PDB entry 9BW0 | X-ray diffraction, 3.51 A resolution | chains B and T of the 14 polymer chains in the assembly

# Chain B
Protein: DNA-directed RNA polymerase subunit beta
Organism: Saccharomyces cerevisiae
Notes: EC 2.7.7.6
UniProtKB: A0A6A5Q4H2 (A0A6A5Q4H2_YEASX); residues 1-1224 here = UniProt positions 1-1224
Amino-acid sequence (1224 residues; row label = number of the first residue in the row):
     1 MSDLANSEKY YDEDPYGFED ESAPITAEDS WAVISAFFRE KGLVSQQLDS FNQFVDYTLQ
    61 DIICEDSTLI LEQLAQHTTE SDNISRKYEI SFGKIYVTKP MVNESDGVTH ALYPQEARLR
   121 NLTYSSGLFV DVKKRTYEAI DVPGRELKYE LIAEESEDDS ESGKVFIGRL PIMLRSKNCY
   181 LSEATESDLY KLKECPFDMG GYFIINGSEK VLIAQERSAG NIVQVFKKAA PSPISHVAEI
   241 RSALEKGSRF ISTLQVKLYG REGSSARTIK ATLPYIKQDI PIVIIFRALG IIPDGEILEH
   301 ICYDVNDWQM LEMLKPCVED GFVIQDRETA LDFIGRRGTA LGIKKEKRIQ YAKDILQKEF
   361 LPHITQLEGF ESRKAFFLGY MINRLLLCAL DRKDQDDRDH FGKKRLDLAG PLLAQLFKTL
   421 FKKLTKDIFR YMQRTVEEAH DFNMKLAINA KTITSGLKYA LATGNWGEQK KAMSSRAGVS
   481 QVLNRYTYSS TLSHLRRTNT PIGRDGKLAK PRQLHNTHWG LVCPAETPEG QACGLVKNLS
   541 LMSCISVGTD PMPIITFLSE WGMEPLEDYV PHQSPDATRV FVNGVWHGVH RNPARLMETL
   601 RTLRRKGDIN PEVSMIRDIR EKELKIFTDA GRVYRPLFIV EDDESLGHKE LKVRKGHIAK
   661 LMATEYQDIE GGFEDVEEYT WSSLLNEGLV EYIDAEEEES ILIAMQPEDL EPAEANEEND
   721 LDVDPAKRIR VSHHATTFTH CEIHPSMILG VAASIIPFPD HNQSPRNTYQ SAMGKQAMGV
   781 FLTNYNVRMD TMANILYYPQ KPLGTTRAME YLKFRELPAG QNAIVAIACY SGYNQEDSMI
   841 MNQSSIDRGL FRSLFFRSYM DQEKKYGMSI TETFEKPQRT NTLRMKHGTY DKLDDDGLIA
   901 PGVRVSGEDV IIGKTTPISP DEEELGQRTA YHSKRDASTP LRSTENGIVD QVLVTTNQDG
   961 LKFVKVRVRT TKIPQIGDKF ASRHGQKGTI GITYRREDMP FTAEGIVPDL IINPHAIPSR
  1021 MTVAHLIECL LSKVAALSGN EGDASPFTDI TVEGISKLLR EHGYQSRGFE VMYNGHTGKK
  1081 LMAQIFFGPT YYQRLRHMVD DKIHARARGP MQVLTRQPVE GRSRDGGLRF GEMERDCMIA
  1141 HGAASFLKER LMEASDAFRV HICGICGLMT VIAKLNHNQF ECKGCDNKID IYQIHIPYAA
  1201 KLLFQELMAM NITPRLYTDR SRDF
Unresolved in the structure: 1-19, 65-89, 133-164, 336-347, 434-445, 503-509, 643-650, 667-679, 713-725, 879-883, 918-933
Ion coordination: Zn2+: Cys-1163, Cys-1166, Cys-1185
What the authors report for this chain:
  - mutagenesis - E529A, E529D, Y769F: increased catalytic activity (citing earlier work)
  - mutagenesis - E529Q: decreased catalytic activity (citing earlier work)

# Chain T
Molecule: 13-nt DNA strand
Sequence (13 nucleotides; each row starts with the number of its first residue):
    15 ACGTCCCTCT CGA

# Chain B / chain T interface
Residue-residue contacts (14):
  Thr-791(B) / DC25(T)  phosphate contact
  Arg-857(B) / DC23(T)  phosphate contact
  Arg-857(B) / DT24(T)  salt bridge to the phosphate
  Arg-942(B) / DC23(T)  salt bridge to the phosphate
  Lys-1102(B) / DT22(T)  sugar contact
  Gly-1121(B) / DT22(T)  phosphate contact
  Arg-1122(B) / DT22(T)  hydrogen bond to the phosphate
  Arg-1122(B) / DC23(T)  phosphate contact
  Ser-1123(B) / DC23(T)  phosphate contact
  Leu-1128(B) / DC21(T)  phosphate contact
  Arg-1129(B) / DC20(T)  salt bridge to the phosphate
  Arg-1129(B) / DC21(T)  hydrogen bond to the phosphate
  Gly-1131(B) / DC20(T)  phosphate contact
  Met-1133(B) / DC19(T)  sugar contact
Interface residues without a listed pair, chain B (18 interface residues in all): Ser-208, Tyr-459, Thr-463, Met-792, Gly-1127, Glu-1132, Glu-1134
Interface residues without a listed pair, chain T (9 interface residues in all): DG26, DA27

# In short
The interface between chain B and chain T involves 18 residues on one side and 9 on the other; the contacts
include 2 hydrogen bonds and 3 salt bridges. Polar contacts include Arg-1122(B)/DT22(T), Arg-1129(B)/DC21(T)
and Arg-857(B)/DT24(T). The paper reports that E529A, E529D and Y769F of chain B increase catalytic activity;
E529Q of chain B reduces catalytic activity.
Here chain B is DNA-directed RNA polymerase subunit beta (Saccharomyces cerevisiae) and chain T is a 13-nt DNA
strand. Entry 9BW0 (RNA Polymerase II - No ATP) was determined by X-ray diffraction, deposited together with
9BVT, 8U9R and 8U9X.
